Entry 2FP7 (X-ray diffraction, 1.68 A resolution); this record covers chains A and B of the 3 polymer chains in the assembly.

Chain A:
Protein: Genome polyprotein
From: West Nile virus
Notes: EC 3.4.21.91, 3.6.1.15, 3.6.4.13, 2.1.1.56, 2.1.1.57, 2.7.7.48; fragment: NS2b
UniProt: P06935 (POLG_WNV); residues 50-96 here correspond to UniProt positions 1420-1466 (UniProt number = residue number + 1370)
Sequence (54 residues; each row starts with the number of its first residue):
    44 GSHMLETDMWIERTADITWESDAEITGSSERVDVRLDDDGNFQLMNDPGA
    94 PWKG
Not modelled in the structure: 44-48, 89-97
Differences from the reference sequence: expression tag (44-49, 97)
Swiss-Prot annotation at these positions:
  - region: Ile54 to Ala93 (Interacts with and activates NS3 protease)

Chain B:
Protein: Genome polyprotein
From: West Nile virus
Notes: EC 3.4.21.91, 3.6.1.15, 3.6.4.13, 2.1.1.56, 2.1.1.57, 2.7.7.48; fragment: NS3pro
UniProt: P06935 (POLG_WNV); residues 16-187 here correspond to UniProt positions 1517-1688 (UniProt number = residue number + 1501)
Sequence (172 residues; row label = number of the first residue in the row):
    16 GDTTTGVYRIMTRGLLGSYQAGAGVMVEGVFHTLWHTTKGAALMSGEGRL
    66 DPYWGSVKEDRLCYGGPWKLQHKWNGHDEVQMIVVEPGKNVKNVQTKPGV
   116 FKTPEGEIGAVTLDYPTGTSGSPIVDKNGDVIGLYGNGVIMPNGSYISAI
   166 VQGERMEEPAPAGFEPEMLRKK
Not modelled in the structure: 16-18, 28-32, 171-187
Swiss-Prot annotation at these positions:
  - region: Arg185 to Lys187 (Important for RNA-binding)
  - active site (Charge relay system): His51, Asp75, Ser135

How chain A and chain B interact:
Residue-residue contacts - 107 pairs, chain A then chain B:
  Thr50(A) with Ala56(B); Ala57(B), hydrogen bond (side chain-backbone)
  Asp51(A) with Thr27(B), hydrogen bond
  Met52(A) with Ile25(B), hydrophobic; Met26(B); Thr27(B); Ala36(B), hydrophobic; Thr52(B); Thr53(B); Ala56(B), hydrophobic; Ala57(B); Leu58(B); Met59(B), hydrogen bond (backbone-backbone)
  Trp53(A) with Arg24(B); Ile25(B); Met26(B), hydrogen bond (backbone-backbone); Thr27(B); Ser33(B); Met59(B)
  Ile54(A) with Tyr23(B), hydrophobic; Arg24(B); Met41(B), hydrophobic; Phe46(B), hydrophobic; Leu58(B), hydrophobic; Met59(B), hydrogen bond (backbone-backbone); Ser60(B); Leu65(B), hydrophobic
  Glu55(A) with Tyr23(B); Arg24(B), hydrogen bond (backbone-backbone); Met26(B)
  Arg56(A) with Thr19(B); Thr20(B), hydrogen bond (side chain-backbone); Gly21(B); Val22(B); Tyr23(B)
  Thr57(A) with Val22(B), hydrogen bond (backbone-backbone); Arg24(B), hydrogen bond; Val106(B)
  Ala58(A) with Gly21(B); Val22(B), hydrogen bond (backbone-backbone); Val106(B), hydrophobic
  Asp59(A) with Val22(B)
  Ile60(A) with Gly21(B); Val22(B), hydrophobic; Val42(B), hydrophobic; Ile98(B), hydrophobic; Val140(B), hydrophobic; Gly144(B); Val146(B), hydrophobic
  Thr61(A) with Ile98(B); Asn108(B), hydrogen bond (backbone-side chain); Val140(B)
  Trp62(A) with Glu94(B); Val95(B); Gln96(B); Asn108(B); Gln110(B); Val140(B); Asp141(B); Lys142(B)
  Glu63(A) with Gln96(B), hydrogen bond (backbone-side chain); Lys107(B); Asn108(B), hydrogen bond (side chain-backbone)
  Ala66(A) with Gln96(B); Asn108(B)
  Glu67(A) with Val109(B); Gln110(B), hydrogen bond (backbone-backbone)
  Ile68(A) with Gln110(B)
  Thr69(A) with Gln110(B), hydrogen bond (backbone-backbone); Thr111(B), hydrogen bond (backbone-side chain); Leu128(B)
  Gly70(A) with Thr111(B); Thr127(B)
  Ser71(A) with Lys112(B); Thr127(B), hydrogen bond (backbone-side chain)
  Ser72(A) with Lys112(B), hydrogen bond (side chain-backbone); Pro113(B), hydrogen bond (side chain-backbone); Gly114(B)
  Glu73(A) with Gly114(B); Val115(B), hydrogen bond (backbone-backbone); Thr127(B); Ile162(B)
  Arg74(A) with Val115(B); Glu122(B), salt bridge
  Val75(A) with Val115(B), hydrogen bond (backbone-backbone); Phe116(B), hydrophobic; Lys117(B), hydrogen bond (backbone-backbone); Met156(B), hydrophobic
  Asp76(A) with Lys117(B), salt bridge
  Val77(A) with Phe116(B), hydrophobic; Lys117(B), hydrogen bond (backbone-backbone); Thr118(B); Val154(B), hydrophobic
  Leu79(A) with Lys73(B)
  Asp80(A) with Lys73(B)
  Asp81(A) with Lys73(B), salt bridge
  Asp82(A) with Val72(B)
  Gly83(A) with Val72(B); Lys73(B); Asn152(B), hydrogen bond (backbone-side chain)
  Phe85(A) with Phe116(B), hydrophobic; Asn152(B); Gly153(B); Val154(B), hydrophobic; Ala164(B), hydrophobic
  Leu87(A) with Ile155(B); Met156(B), hydrophobic
Also at the interface, not in a pair above, chain B (60 interface residues in all): Val40, Val100, Ile123, Pro157

Overview:
The interface between chain A and chain B involves 33 residues on one side and 60 on the other, with 24
hydrogen bonds and 3 salt bridges. Polar pairs include Arg74(A)-Glu122(B), Asp76(A)-Lys117(B) and
Asp81(A)-Lys73(B). UniProt lists 3 active-site residues on chain B.
Here chain A is Genome polyprotein and chain B is Genome polyprotein, both from West Nile virus. Entry 2FP7
(West Nile Virus NS2B/NS3protease in complex with Bz-Nle-Lys-Arg-Arg-H) was determined by X-ray diffraction
(same publication as 2FOM).
